6GKD - chains I and R of the 18 polymer chains in the assembly; structure by X-ray diffraction, 2.99 A resolution.

Chain I (and R):
Name: Cystic fibrosis transmembrane conductance regulator
From: Homo sapiens
Notes: EC 3.6.3.49; engineered mutation(s): del405-436; chain R of this document is another copy of the same molecule, construct and numbering; everything in this record applies to it too
UniProt: Q20BJ8 (Q20BJ8_HUMAN); residue numbers follow UniProt; this construct covers 386-404, 437-646
Chain sequence (229 residues; numbered 386 to 646; 32 numbers in that range are skipped by the numbering (no residue carries them; nothing is unmodelled there); the number before each row is that of its first residue):
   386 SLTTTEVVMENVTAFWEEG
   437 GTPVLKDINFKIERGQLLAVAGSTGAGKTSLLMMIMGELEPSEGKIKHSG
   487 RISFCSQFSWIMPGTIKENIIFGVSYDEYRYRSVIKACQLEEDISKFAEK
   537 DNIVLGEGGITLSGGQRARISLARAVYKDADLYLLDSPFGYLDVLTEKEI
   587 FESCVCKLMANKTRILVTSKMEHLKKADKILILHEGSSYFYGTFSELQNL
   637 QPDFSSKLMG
Disordered / not traced: 386-390, 543, 637-646 (chain R: 386-389, 637-646)
Sequence notes: expression tag (386)
Bound ions: Mg2+: T465 (together with ATP)
Residues lining bound ligands: ATP (adenosine-5'-triphosphate): W401, V440, S459, T460, G461, A462, G463, K464, T465, S466, M469, Q493
Reported in the primary citation:
  - mutagenesis - F508DEL: decreased binding to Nanobody G3a
  - mutagenesis - F508DEL: unchanged binding to Nanobody D12

Chain I / chain R interface:
Pairs across the interface - 15 pairs, chain I then chain R:
  K503(I) with M498(R)
  E504(I) with P499(R)
  I507(I) with M498(R), hydrophobic; F508(R), hydrophobic
  F508(I) with F508(R)
  G509(I) with F508(R)
  V510(I) with F508(R)
  S511(I) with W496(R)
  Y512(I) with W496(R)
  D513(I) with M469(R); E474(R)
  Y515(I) with W401(R), hydrophobic
  R516(I) with E474(R), salt bridge
  N538(I) with E543(R)
  D565(I) with M472(R)
Interface residues without a listed pair, chain I (14 interface residues in all): T501

In short:
14 residues of chain I and 9 residues of chain R are in contact, with 1 salt bridge. The salt-bridged pair is
R516(I)-E474(R). Bound to chain I: ATP. The paper reports that F508DEL of chain I reduces binding to Nanobody
G3a; F508DEL of chain I leaves binding to Nanobody D12 unchanged.
Both chains are Cystic fibrosis transmembrane conductance regulator (Homo sapiens). Entry 6GKD (human NBD1 of
CFTR in complex with nanobodies D12 and G3a) was determined by X-ray diffraction (same publication as 6GJS and
6GK4).
